PDB entry 7C2Z | X-ray diffraction, 1.30 A resolution | chain A

Chain A:
Name: Bromodomain-containing protein 4
Organism: Homo sapiens
Notes: fragment: BD1 domain
UniProtKB: O60885 (BRD4_HUMAN); residues 2-126 here correspond to UniProt positions 44-168 (UniProt number = residue number + 42)
Sequence (126 residues; numbered 1 to 126; the number before each row is that of its first residue):
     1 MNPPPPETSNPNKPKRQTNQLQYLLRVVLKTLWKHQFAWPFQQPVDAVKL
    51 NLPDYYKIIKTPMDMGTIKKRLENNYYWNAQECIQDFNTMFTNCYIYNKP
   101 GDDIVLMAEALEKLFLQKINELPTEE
Disordered / not traced: 126
Sequence notes: initiating methionine (1)
Small-molecule neighbours: 3',4',7,8-Tetrahydroxyflavone (SQH; 2-[3,4-bis(oxidanyl)phenyl]-7,8-bis(oxidanyl)chromen-4-one): Pro40, Gln43, Val45, Leu50, Leu52, Tyr55, Cys94, Tyr97, Asn98, Ile104
Swiss-Prot annotation at these positions:
  - site: Asn98 (Acetylated histone binding)
  - cross-link: Lys57 (Glycyl lysine isopeptide (Lys-Gly) (interchain with G-Cter in SUMO2))
From the paper describing this entry:
  - binding site for 3',4',7,8-Tetrahydroxyflavone: Pro40, Val45, Tyr55, Asn98, Ile104

Summary:
Chain A binds 3',4',7,8-Tetrahydroxyflavone. The paper reports a binding site for
3',4',7,8-Tetrahydroxyflavone at Pro40, Val45 and Tyr55 among others.
Chain A is Bromodomain-containing protein 4 (Homo sapiens); the structure, Bromodomain-containing 4 BD1 in
complex with 3',4',7,8-Tetrahydroxyflavone, was determined by X-ray diffraction, deposited together with 7C6P.
